PDB entry 1CZY | X-ray diffraction, 2.00 A resolution | chains A and D of the 5 polymer chains in the assembly

== Chain A ==
Name: Tumor necrosis factor receptor associated protein 2
Organism: Homo sapiens
Notes: fragment: traf domain
UniProtKB: Q12933 (TRAF2_HUMAN); numbering as in UniProt (aligned over 334-501)
Amino-acid sequence (168 residues; row label = number of the first residue in the row):
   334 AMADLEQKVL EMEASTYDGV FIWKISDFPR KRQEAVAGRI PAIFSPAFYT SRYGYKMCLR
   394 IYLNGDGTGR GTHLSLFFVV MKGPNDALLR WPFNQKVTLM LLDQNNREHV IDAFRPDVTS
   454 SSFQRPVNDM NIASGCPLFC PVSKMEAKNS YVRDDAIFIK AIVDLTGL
Differences from the reference sequence: conflict Arg365 (Leu in Q12933)
Reported in the primary citation:
  - conformationally variable residues (side-chain flip): Arg393

== Chain D ==
Name: Latent membrane protein 1
Notes: fragment: traf2-binding region
UniProtKB: P03230 (LMP1_EBV); numbering as in UniProt (aligned over 204-210)
Amino-acid sequence (8 residues; each row starts with the number of its first residue):
   203 XPQQATDD
Modified residues: ACE (acetyl group) at position 203
Curated features (UniProtKB/Swiss-Prot):
  - motif: Pro204 to Thr208 (Interaction with host TRAF proteins)

== Interface between chain A and chain D ==
Pairs across the interface (26):
  Arg393(A) with Asp209(D), salt bridge; Asp210(D)
  Tyr395(A) with Ala207(D); Asp209(D), hydrogen bond
  Asp399(A) with Ala207(D); Thr208(D), hydrogen bond
  Gly400(A) with Thr208(D)
  Phe410(A) with Gln205(D); Gln206(D); Ala207(D)
  Phe447(A) with Pro204(D), hydrophobic
  Arg448(A) with Pro204(D)
  Ser453(A) with Gln206(D), hydrogen bond
  Ser454(A) with Gln206(D), hydrogen bond
  Ser455(A) with Gln206(D), hydrogen bond
  Ile465(A) with Gln206(D); Asp210(D)
  Ala466(A) with Gln206(D); Ala207(D), hydrogen bond (backbone-backbone); Asp210(D), hydrogen bond (backbone-side chain)
  Ser467(A) with Pro204(D); Gln205(D); Gln206(D)
  Gly468(A) with Pro204(D); Gln205(D), hydrogen bond (backbone-backbone)
  Pro470(A) with Gln205(D)
Also at the interface, not in a pair above, chain A (19 interface residues in all): Pro374, Pro449, Asp450, Phe456
The authors on this interface:
  - specific contacts: Arg393(A)-Asp209(D), Tyr395(A)-Asp209(D)
  - interface residues, chain A: Arg393(A), Tyr395(A)

== In short ==
Chain A and chain D form an interface of 19 and 7 residues respectively, with 8 hydrogen bonds and 1 salt
bridge. Polar contacts include Arg393(A)-Asp209(D), Tyr395(A)-Asp209(D) and Asp399(A)-Thr208(D). The paper
describes contacts between Arg393(A) and Asp209(D) and Tyr395(A) and Asp209(D). From the paper: interface
residues Arg393(A) and Tyr395(A); conformational variability at Arg393(A).
Here chain A is Tumor necrosis factor receptor associated protein 2 (Homo sapiens) and chain D is Latent
membrane protein 1. Entry 1CZY (Crystal structure of the complex between the traf domain of human TRAF2 and an
LMP1 binding ...) was determined by X-ray diffraction, deposited together with 1D00, 1CZZ, 1D0A, 1D0J and
1D01.
